4PVX - chain F; structure by X-ray diffraction, 2.18 A resolution.

Chain F:
Molecule: Farnesyl pyrophosphate synthase
From: Homo sapiens
Notes: EC 2.5.1.10, 2.5.1.1
UniProt: P14324 (FPPS_HUMAN); residues 1-353 here correspond to UniProt positions 67-419 (UniProt number = residue number + 66)
Amino-acid sequence (375 residues; numbered -21 to 353; the number before each row is that of its first residue; numbers below 1 keep their minus sign (Met-21 is residue -21)):
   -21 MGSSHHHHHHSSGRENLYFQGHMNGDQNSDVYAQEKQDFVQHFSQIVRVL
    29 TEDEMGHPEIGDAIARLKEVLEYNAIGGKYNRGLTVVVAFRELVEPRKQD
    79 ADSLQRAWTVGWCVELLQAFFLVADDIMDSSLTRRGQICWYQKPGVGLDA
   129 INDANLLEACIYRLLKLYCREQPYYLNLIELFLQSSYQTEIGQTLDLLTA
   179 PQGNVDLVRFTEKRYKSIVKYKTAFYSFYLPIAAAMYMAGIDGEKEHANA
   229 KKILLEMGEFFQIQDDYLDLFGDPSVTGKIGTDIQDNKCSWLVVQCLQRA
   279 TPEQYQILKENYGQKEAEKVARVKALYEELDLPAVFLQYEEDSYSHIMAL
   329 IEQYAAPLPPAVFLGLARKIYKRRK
Disordered / not traced: -21 to 7, 351-353
Construct notes: expression tag (-21 to 0)
Metal / ion sites: Mg2+ site 1: Asp103, Asp107 (together with YS1); Mg2+ site 2: Asp243 (together with YS1)
Small-molecule neighbours: YS1 ([({4-[4-(cyclopropyloxy)phenyl]pyridin-2-yl}amino)methanediyl]bis(phosphonic acid)): Phe98, Phe99, Leu100, Ala102, Asp103, Asp104, Met106, Asp107, Arg112, Ile129, Asn130, Asn133, Thr167, Glu168, Gln171, Asp174, Lys200, Thr201, Tyr204, Gln240, Asp243, Lys257, Asp261
Curated features (UniProtKB/Swiss-Prot):
  - binding site (isopentenyl diphosphate): Lys57, Arg60, Gln96, Arg113
  - binding site (Mg(2+)): Asp103, Asp107
  - binding site (dimethylallyl diphosphate): Arg112, Lys200, Thr201, Gln240, Lys257, Lys266
  - site (Important for determining product chain length): Phe98, Phe99
  - modified residue: Lys57 (N6-(2-hydroxyisobutyryl)lysine), Lys287 (N6-acetyllysine)
From the paper describing this entry:
  - binding site for YS1: Gln240
  - conformationally variable residues (side-chain flip): Phe99, Gln171

Overview:
Chain F binds compound YS1. Asp103 and Asp107 coordinate Mg2+ site 1. From UniProt: 4 isopentenyl
diphosphate-binding residues, Mg2+-binding residues Asp103 and Asp107 and 6 dimethylallyl diphosphate-binding
residues. From the paper: a binding site for YS1 at Gln240; conformational variability at Phe99 and Gln171.
Chain F is Farnesyl pyrophosphate synthase (Homo sapiens); the structure, Crystal structure of human FPPS in
complex with [({4-[4-(cyclopropyloxy)phenyl]pyridin-2-yl}amino)methanediyl]bis(phosphonic acid), was
determined by X-ray diffraction together with 4PVY, 4NFI, 4NFJ and 4NFK from the same study.
